PDB entry 5FEK | X-ray diffraction, 1.80 A resolution | chain A

[Chain A]
Protein: Lysozyme C
Source organism: Gallus gallus
Notes: EC 3.2.1.17
UniProtKB: P00698 (LYSC_CHICK); residues 1-129 here correspond to UniProt positions 19-147 (UniProt number = residue number + 18)
Sequence (129 residues; numbered 1 to 129; the number before each row is that of its first residue):
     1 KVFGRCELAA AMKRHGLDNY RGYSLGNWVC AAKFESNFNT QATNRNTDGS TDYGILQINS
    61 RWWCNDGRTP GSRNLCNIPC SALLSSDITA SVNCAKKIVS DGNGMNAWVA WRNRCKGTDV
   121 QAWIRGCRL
Swiss-Prot annotation at these positions:
  - active site: Glu35, Asp52
  - binding site (substrate): Asp101
Cystine bridges: Cys6-Cys127, Cys30-Cys115, Cys64-Cys80, Cys76-Cys94
Metal / ion sites: Na+ site 1: Tyr53, Ser91; Na+ site 2: Ser60, Cys64, Ser72, Arg73

[Summary]
Tyr53 and Ser91 coordinate Na+ site 1. Ser60, Cys64, Ser72 and Arg73 coordinate Na+ site 2. Curated annotation
(UniProt) lists active-site residues Glu35 and Asp52 and substrate-binding residue Asp101.
Chain A is Lysozyme C (Gallus gallus); the structure, Hen egg lysozyme at room temperature solved from 3600
diffraction images acquired by ultrasonic acoustic levitation ..., was determined by X-ray diffraction (same
publication as 5FDJ and 5FEL).
